6RP2 - chains S and T of the 4 polymer chains in the assembly; structure by X-ray diffraction, 1.35 A resolution.

Chain S (and T):
Molecule: Hydrogenase-1 small chain
Source organism: Escherichia coli K-12
Notes: chain T of this document is another copy of the same molecule, construct and numbering; everything in this record applies to it too
Reference sequence: P69740 (MBHS_ECOL6); residues 4-327 here correspond to UniProt positions 49-372 (UniProt number = residue number + 45)
Chain sequence (324 residues; numbered 4 to 327; the number before each row is that of its first residue):
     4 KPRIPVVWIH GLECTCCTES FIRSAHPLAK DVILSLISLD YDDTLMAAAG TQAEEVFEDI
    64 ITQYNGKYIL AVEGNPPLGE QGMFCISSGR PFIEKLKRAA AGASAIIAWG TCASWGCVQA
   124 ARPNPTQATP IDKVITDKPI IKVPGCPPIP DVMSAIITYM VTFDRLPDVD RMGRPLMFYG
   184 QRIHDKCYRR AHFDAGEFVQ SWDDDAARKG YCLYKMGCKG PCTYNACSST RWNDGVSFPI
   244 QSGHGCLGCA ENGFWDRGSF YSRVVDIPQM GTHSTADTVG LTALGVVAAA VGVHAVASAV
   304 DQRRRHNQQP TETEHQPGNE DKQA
Not modelled in the structure: 268-327
Construct notes: conflict C225 (Thr270 in P69740)
Bound ions: fe4-s3 cluster Fe: C17, C19, C20, C115, C120, C149; 4Fe-4S cluster Fe: H187, C190, C215, C221; 3Fe-4S cluster Fe: C230, C249, C252
Ligand contacts:
  - 3Fe-4S cluster (F3S): I186, T226, N228, C230, W235, F241, P242, C249, L250, G251, C252, A253
  - fe4-s3 cluster (SF3): E16, C17, T18, C19, C20, E76, G113, T114, C115, C120, G148, C149, P150
  - 4Fe-4S cluster (SF4): I186, H187, C190, R192, R193, F196, C215, L216, Y217, C221, G223, P224, I243
UniProt features mapped onto this chain:
  - binding site ([4Fe-4S] cluster): C17, C20, C115, C149, H187, C190, C215, C221
  - binding site ([3Fe-4S] cluster): C230, C249, C252

Interface between chain S and chain T:
Pairs across the interface - 34 pairs, chain S then chain T:
  Q184(S) with K212(T), hydrogen bond (side chain-backbone)
  H187(S) with A194(T)
  D188(S) with Y191(T); A194(T); H195(T), hydrogen bond (backbone-side chain)
  K189(S) with Y191(T); H195(T), hydrogen bond; K212(T), hydrogen bond (side chain-backbone); G213(T)
  C190(S) with C190(T); Y191(T)
  Y191(S) with D188(T); K189(T); C190(T); Y191(T), hydrophobic; S232(T)
  R193(S) with A194(T); D197(T)
  A194(S) with H187(T); D188(T); R193(T)
  H195(S) with D188(T); K189(T), hydrogen bond
  D197(S) with R193(T), salt bridge; D197(T)
  K212(S) with Q184(T), hydrogen bond (backbone-side chain); K189(T), hydrogen bond (backbone-side chain)
  G213(S) with K189(T)
  S232(S) with Y191(T)
  R234(S) with R234(T); G238(T), hydrogen bond (side chain-backbone); Q244(T)
  G238(S) with R234(T), hydrogen bond (backbone-side chain)
  Q244(S) with R234(T)
Other interface residues (no listed pair), chain S (17 interface residues in all): S231
Other interface residues (no listed pair), chain T (17 interface residues in all): S231

Summary:
The chain S/chain T interface involves 17 residues from each chain; the contacts include 9 hydrogen bonds and
1 salt bridge. Polar contacts include D197(S)-R193(T), Q184(S)-K212(T) and D188(S)-H195(T). Ligands of chain
S: 4Fe-4S cluster, 3Fe-4S cluster and fe4-s3 cluster.
Both chains are Hydrogenase-1 small chain (Escherichia coli K-12). Entry 6RP2 (Threonine to Cysteine (T225C)
variant of E coli hydrogenase-1) was determined by X-ray diffraction.
